8YXZ - chains M and X of the 14 polymer chains in the assembly; structure by electron microscopy, 3.00 A resolution.

== Chain M ==
Protein: V-type ATP synthase subunit C
Source organism: Thermus thermophilus HB8
Reference sequence: P74902 (VATC_THET8); residue numbers follow UniProt; this construct covers 1-323
Chain sequence (323 residues; row label = number of the first residue in the row):
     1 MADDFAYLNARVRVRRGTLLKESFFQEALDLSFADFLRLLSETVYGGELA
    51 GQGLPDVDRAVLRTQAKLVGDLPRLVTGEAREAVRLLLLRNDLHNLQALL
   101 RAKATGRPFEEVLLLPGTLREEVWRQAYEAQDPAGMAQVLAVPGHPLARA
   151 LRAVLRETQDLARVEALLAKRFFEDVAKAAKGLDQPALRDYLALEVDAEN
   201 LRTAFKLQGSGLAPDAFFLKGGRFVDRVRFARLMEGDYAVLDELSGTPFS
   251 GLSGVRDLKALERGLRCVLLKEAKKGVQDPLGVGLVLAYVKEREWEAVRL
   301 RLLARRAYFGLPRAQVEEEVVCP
Unresolved in the structure: 1-2, 323
Cystine bridges: Cys267-Cys322

== Chain X ==
Protein: V-type ATP synthase, subunit K
Source organism: Thermus thermophilus HB8
Reference sequence: Q5SIT7 (Q5SIT7_THET8); residues -18 to 80 here correspond to UniProt positions 1-99 (UniProt number = residue number + 19)
Chain sequence (102 residues; row label = number of the first residue in the row; numbers below 1 keep their minus sign (Met-18 is residue -18)):
   -18 MKKLLVTVLLAVFGALAFAAEEAAASGGLDRGLIAVGMGLAVGLAALGTG
    32 VAQARIGAAGVGAIAEDRSNFGTALIFLLLPETLVIFGLLIAFILNGRLH
    82 HH
Unresolved in the structure: -18 to 7, 81-83
Differences from the reference sequence: expression tag (81-83)

== How chain M and chain X interact ==
Pairs across the interface (5):
  Asp4(M) - Arg36(X)  salt bridge
  Tyr7(M) - Ala40(X)  hydrogen bond (side chain-backbone)
  Tyr7(M) - Gly43(X)
  Tyr7(M) - Ala44(X)  hydrogen bond (side chain-backbone)
  Arg11(M) - Glu47(X)  salt bridge
Other interface residues (no listed pair), chain M (4 interface residues in all): Leu75

== In short ==
The interface between chain M and chain X involves 4 residues on one side and 5 on the other, with 2 hydrogen
bonds and 2 salt bridges. Polar contacts include Asp4(M)-Arg36(X), Arg11(M)-Glu47(X) and Tyr7(M)-Ala40(X).
Here chain M is V-type ATP synthase subunit C and chain X is V-type ATP synthase, subunit K, both from Thermus
thermophilus HB8. Entry 8YXZ (Vo domain of V/A-ATPase from Thermus thermophilus state1) was determined by
electron microscopy, deposited together with 8YWT, 8YY0 and 8YY1.
